PDB entry 9IXM | electron microscopy, 3.26 A resolution | chains A and B of the 6 polymer chains in the assembly

Chain A:
Molecule: DdmD
Reference sequence: A0A5R8LS59 (A0A5R8LS59_LACZE); numbering as in UniProt (aligned over 1-1192)
Sequence (1192 residues; each row starts with the number of its first residue):
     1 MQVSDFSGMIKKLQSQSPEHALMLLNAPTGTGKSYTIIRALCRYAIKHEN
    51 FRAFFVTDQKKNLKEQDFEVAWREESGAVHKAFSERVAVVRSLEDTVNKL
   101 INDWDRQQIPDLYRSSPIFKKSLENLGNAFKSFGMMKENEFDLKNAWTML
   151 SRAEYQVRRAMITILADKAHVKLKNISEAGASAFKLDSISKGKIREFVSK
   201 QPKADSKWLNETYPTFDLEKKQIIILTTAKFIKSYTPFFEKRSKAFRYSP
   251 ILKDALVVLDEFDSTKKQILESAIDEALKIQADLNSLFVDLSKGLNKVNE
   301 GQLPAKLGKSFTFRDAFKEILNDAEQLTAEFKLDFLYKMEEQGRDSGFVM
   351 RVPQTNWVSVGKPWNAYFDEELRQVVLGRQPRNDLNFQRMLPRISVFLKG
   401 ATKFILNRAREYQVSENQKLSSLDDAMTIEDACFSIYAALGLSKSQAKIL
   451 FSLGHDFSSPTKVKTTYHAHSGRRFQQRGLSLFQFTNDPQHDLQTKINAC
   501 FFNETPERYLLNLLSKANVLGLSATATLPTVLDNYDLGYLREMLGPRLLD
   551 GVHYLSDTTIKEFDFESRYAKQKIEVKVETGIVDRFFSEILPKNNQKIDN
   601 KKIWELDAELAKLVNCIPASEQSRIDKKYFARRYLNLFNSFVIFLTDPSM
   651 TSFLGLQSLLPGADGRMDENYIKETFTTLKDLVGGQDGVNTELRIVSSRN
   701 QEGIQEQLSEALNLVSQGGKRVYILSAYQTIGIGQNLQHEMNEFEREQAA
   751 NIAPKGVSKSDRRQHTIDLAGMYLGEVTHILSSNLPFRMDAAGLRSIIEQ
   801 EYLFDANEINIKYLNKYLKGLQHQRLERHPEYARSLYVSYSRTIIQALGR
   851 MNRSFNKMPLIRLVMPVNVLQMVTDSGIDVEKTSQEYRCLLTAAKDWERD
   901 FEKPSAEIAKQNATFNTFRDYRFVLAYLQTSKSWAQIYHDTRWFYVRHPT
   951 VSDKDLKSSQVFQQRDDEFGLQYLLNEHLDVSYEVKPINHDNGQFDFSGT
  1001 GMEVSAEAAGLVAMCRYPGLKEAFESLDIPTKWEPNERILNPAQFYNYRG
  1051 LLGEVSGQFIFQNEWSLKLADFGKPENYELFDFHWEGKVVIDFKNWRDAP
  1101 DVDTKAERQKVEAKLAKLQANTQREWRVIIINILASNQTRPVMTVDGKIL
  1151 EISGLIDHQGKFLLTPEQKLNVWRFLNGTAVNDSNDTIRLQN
Unresolved in the structure: 176-179, 366, 1145-1147, 1178-1192
Sequence notes: conflict Ser7 (Leu in A0A5R8LS59), Ile46 (Val in A0A5R8LS59), Ser115 (Asn in A0A5R8LS59), Glu154 (Asp in A0A5R8LS59), Lys174 (Arg in A0A5R8LS59), Ala179 (Glu in A0A5R8LS59), Asp187 (Asn in A0A5R8LS59), Phe313 (Ser in A0A5R8LS59), His468 (Tyr in A0A5R8LS59), Glu575 (Gln in A0A5R8LS59), Asp681 (Glu in A0A5R8LS59), Ile704 (Val in A0A5R8LS59), Arg762 (Pro in A0A5R8LS59), Pro859 (Thr in A0A5R8LS59), Val1090 (Ala in A0A5R8LS59), Asp1101 (Asn in A0A5R8LS59), Ala1106 (Val in A0A5R8LS59), Arg1140 (Gln in A0A5R8LS59), Thr1165 (Met in A0A5R8LS59)

Chain B:
Molecule: DdmE
Sequence (715 residues; numbered 1 to 715; the number before each row is that of its first residue):
     1 MEQQSMIRTTRLDYKINMMQLQADFKFLVVKIIDRSAFKDYNKLLASWSP
    51 EAVTSIRGRYKKGDYLMMFRQLPAIPTIAGLELHEILLEDMGEFKIYPNH
   101 LLQLLLNQQSANEKSLLEPCKTPELLISGEEWYREFRDMRQQYYALKLKV
   151 NWQQDLEMSVQTFTQVTEFQWDKQIYQFDEKRGRFQLCYQPSPGIYFVQG
   201 NHSANRNYIDFLSLQNKSSFYKSKVGVVQLVLDNLNLNAEKYLLRPVTFH
   251 KSLVEHSSRLKLSKRETIWQQLAGSSLNIYAQVNDRLSQELADQLADHLI
   301 RSQLVRKNSVHVVRSQKIQSGFNIQVIRDVRGRAAEDGYEVAKNDQIVQH
   351 LTVENFGHYQEGDKEITWKPKVSGKHHDPARDVAIVKLIQELCIKRDLAN
   401 GKLKTVEPKLASLTQPLEFYYFAFLKKSFDPEVMVIKLAFTPEMELRFSK
   451 KKVRLNALTSDDEYTQVCKRVFDSLAAPKFYSAWDSVDCVVRSGNKQLLI
   501 QRLNRTIMPDGKQIRKQLELNRPDKTLWRDKVVEELGELRPMVSGDSDYV
   551 AAYEQLQALVTGMRPSFPLKDLDEAARKAGLNPKRRDMRQVNQFLTENAT
   601 FTLKTTLQRELPDSPLAGMKWIGLTRIEEGEGHFNTFYFVGSDKSLKPVV
   651 NRAVTLRRLLPLAGDAGIIDELFPKLAAMMSVEFVRSGQYTVVPYPVKYL
   701 REYWYSILRQHPEYR
Unresolved in the structure: 1-2

How chain A and chain B interact:
Contacting residue pairs (30):
  Ile582(A) - Thr526(B)
  Ile582(A) - Trp528(B)  hydrophobic
  Ile582(A) - Ser566(B)
  Asp584(A) - Arg522(B)  salt bridge
  Asp584(A) - Asp524(B)
  Asp584(A) - Thr526(B)
  Arg585(A) - Glu519(B)  salt bridge
  Arg585(A) - Arg522(B)
  Phe586(A) - Lys114(B)
  Trp604(A) - Lys114(B)
  Trp604(A) - Ser115(B)
  Trp604(A) - Leu237(B)  hydrophobic
  Trp604(A) - Asn238(B)
  Ala608(A) - Lys114(B)
  Ala608(A) - Leu116(B)  hydrophobic
  Lys612(A) - Asn112(B)
  Lys612(A) - Lys181(B)
  Asn615(A) - Asn112(B)  hydrogen bond
  Asn615(A) - Glu130(B)
  Asn615(A) - Glu180(B)
  Cys616(A) - Glu180(B)
  Cys616(A) - Lys181(B)
  Lys628(A) - Asp524(B)
  Arg632(A) - Asp524(B)
  Gln871(A) - Arg564(B)
  Trp897(A) - Arg564(B)
  Trp897(A) - Pro565(B)  hydrophobic
  Trp897(A) - Ser566(B)
  Glu898(A) - Arg564(B)  hydrogen bond (backbone-side chain)
  Arg899(A) - Arg564(B)
Also at the interface, not in a pair above, chain A (23 interface residues in all): Val583, Glu605, Asp607, Ala611, Leu613, Ile617, Lys627, Asp896
Also at the interface, not in a pair above, chain B (22 interface residues in all): Glu113, Glu118, Glu131, Lys217, Lys525
Interface features reported in the paper:
  - pairs named by the authors: Asp584(A)-Arg522(B) (hydrogen bond), Arg585(A)-Glu519(B), Arg632(A)-Asp524(B), Trp897(A)-Pro565(B) (pi stacking), Glu898(A)-Arg564(B) (hydrogen bond)
  - interface residues, chain A: Lys612(A), Asn615(A), Cys616(A)
  - interface residues, chain B: Asn112(B), Glu118(B), Lys181(B)

Summary:
23 residues of chain A and 22 residues of chain B are in contact, with 2 hydrogen bonds and 2 salt bridges.
Polar contacts include Asp584(A)-Arg522(B), Arg585(A)-Glu519(B) and Asn615(A)-Asn112(B). The authors report
hydrogen bonds between Asp584(A) and Arg522(B) and Glu898(A) and Arg564(B); contacts between Arg585(A) and
Glu519(B) and Arg632(A) and Asp524(B); pi stacking between Trp897(A) and Pro565(B). The paper reports
interface residues Lys612(A), Asn615(A) and Asn112(B) among others.
Chain A is DdmD and chain B is DdmE; the structure, Cryo-EM structure of Lactobacillus casei DdmDE bound with
DNA, was determined by electron microscopy, deposited together with 9IW3 and 9IX4.
